PDB entry 8J5T | electron microscopy, 2.98 A resolution | chains C and D of the 4 polymer chains in the assembly

# Chain C
Protein: Putative peptide transport permease protein Rv1282c
Source organism: Mycobacterium tuberculosis (strain ATCC 25618 / H37Rv)
UniProtKB: P9WFZ9 (Y1282_MYCTU); numbering as in UniProt (aligned over 1-291)
Sequence (291 residues; row label = number of the first residue in the row):
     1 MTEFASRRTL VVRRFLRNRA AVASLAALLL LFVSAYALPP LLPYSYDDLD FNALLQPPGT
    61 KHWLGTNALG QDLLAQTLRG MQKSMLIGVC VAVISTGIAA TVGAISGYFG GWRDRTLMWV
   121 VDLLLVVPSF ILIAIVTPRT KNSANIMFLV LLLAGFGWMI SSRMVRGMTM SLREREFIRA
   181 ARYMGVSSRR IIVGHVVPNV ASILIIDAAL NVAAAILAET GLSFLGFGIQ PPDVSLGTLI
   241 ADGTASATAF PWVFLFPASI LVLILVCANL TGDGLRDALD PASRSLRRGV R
Unresolved in the structure: 289-291

# Chain D
Protein: Uncharacterized ABC transporter ATP-binding protein Rv1281c
Source organism: Mycobacterium tuberculosis (strain ATCC 25618 / H37Rv)
UniProtKB: P9WQJ5 (Y1281_MYCTU); numbering as in UniProt (aligned over 1-612)
Sequence (612 residues; each row starts with the number of its first residue):
     1 MSPLLEVTDL AVTFRTDGDP VTAVRGISYR VEPGEVVAMV GESGSGKSAA AMAVVGLLPE
    61 YAQVRGSVRL QGTELLGLAD NAMSRFRGKA IGTVFQDPMS ALTPVYTVGD QIAEAIEVHQ
   121 PRVGKKAARR RAVELLDLVG ISQPQRRSRA FPHELSGGER QRVVIAIAIA NDPDLLICDD
   181 PTTALDVTVQ AQILDVLKAA RDVTGAGVLI ITHDLGVVAE FADRALVMYA GRVVESAGVN
   241 DLYRDRRMPY TVGLLGSVPR LDAAQGTRLV PIPGAPPSLA GLAPGCPFAP RCPLVIDECL
   301 TAEPELLDVA TDHRAACIRT ELVTGRSAAD IYRVKTEARP AALGDASVVV RVRHLVKTYR
   361 LAKGVVLRRA IGEVRAVDGI SLELRQGRTL GIVGESGSGK STTLHEILEL AAPQSGSIEV
   421 LGTDVATLGT AERRSLRRDI QVVFQDPVAS LDPRLPVFDL IAEPLQANGF GKNETHARVA
   481 ELLDIVGLRH GDASRYPAEF SGGQKQRIGI ARALALQPKI LALDDPVSAL DVSIQAGIIN
   541 LLLDLQEQFG LSYLFVSHDL SVVKHLAHQV AVMLAGTVVE QGDSEEVFGN PKHEYTRRLL
   601 GAVPQPDPAR RG
Unresolved in the structure: 1, 610-612
Construct notes: engineered mutation Asp180 (Glu in P9WQJ5), Asp525 (Glu in P9WQJ5)
Metal / ion sites: Mg2+ site 1: Ser48, Gln96 (together with ATP); 4Fe-4S cluster Fe: Cys286, Cys292, Cys299, Cys317; Mg2+ site 2: Ser401, Gln445 (together with ATP)
Residues lining bound ligands:
  - ATP (adenosine-5'-triphosphate), molecule 1: Phe14, Thr16, Val21, Ala23, Glu42, Ser43, Gly44, Ser45, Gly46, Lys47, Ser48, Ala49, Tyr61, Gln96, His213, Leu279, Arg495, Ala498, Glu499, Phe500, Ser501, Gly502, Gly503, Gln504, Ala529
  - ATP, molecule 2: Arg147, His153, Glu154, Leu155, Ser156, Gly157, Gly158, Glu159, Ala184, Tyr359, Leu361, Val374, Ala376, Glu395, Ser396, Gly397, Ser398, Gly399, Lys400, Ser401, Thr402, Gln445, His558
  - 4Fe-4S cluster (SF4): Met248, Pro249, Cys286, Phe288, Ala289, Cys292, Leu294, Val295, Cys299, Pro304, Ala316, Cys317, Ile318, Arg319
Swiss-Prot annotation at these positions:
  - binding site (ATP): Ser43, Gly44, Ser45, Gly46, Lys47, Ser48, Ala49, Tyr61, Gln96, Arg147, Gly158, Glu159, His213, Ser396, Gly397, Ser398, Gly399, Lys400, Ser401, Thr402 and 5 more in UniProt
  - binding site ([4Fe-4S] cluster): Cys286, Cys292, Cys299, Cys317
  - mutagenesis: Cys286 (C286S: Shows a significant reduction in the proportion of OppD in the Opp complex. Strong decrease in ATPase activity), Cys292 (C292S: Shows a significant reduction in the proportion of OppD in the Opp complex. Strong decrease in ATPase activity), Cys299 (C299S: Shows a significant reduction in the proportion of OppD in the Opp complex. Strong decrease in ATPase activity), Cys317 (C317S: Does not affect Opp complex assembly. Small decrease in ATPase activity)

# Chain C / chain D interface
Residue-residue contacts (57; chain C residue first):
  Met1(C) - His476(D)
  Thr2(C) - His490(D)  hydrogen bond
  Glu3(C) - His490(D)  hydrogen bond (backbone-side chain)
  Phe4(C) - Phe458(D)  hydrophobic
  Phe4(C) - His476(D)
  Phe4(C) - Ala480(D)
  Phe4(C) - Leu483(D)  hydrophobic
  Phe4(C) - His490(D)
  Phe4(C) - Ala493(D)  hydrophobic
  Ala5(C) - Phe458(D)
  Arg7(C) - Arg454(D)  hydrogen bond (side chain-backbone)
  Arg7(C) - Leu455(D)
  Arg7(C) - Pro456(D)
  Arg7(C) - Asp459(D)  hydrogen bond (backbone-side chain)
  Leu10(C) - Pro456(D)  hydrophobic
  Leu10(C) - Ser494(D)
  Arg14(C) - Asp17(D)  salt bridge
  Arg14(C) - Tyr496(D)
  Arg17(C) - Asp17(D)
  Glu176(C) - Phe444(D)
  Glu176(C) - Ala449(D)
  Phe177(C) - Ala449(D)  hydrogen bond (backbone-backbone)
  Phe177(C) - Ser450(D)
  Phe177(C) - Asp452(D)
  Arg179(C) - His405(D)
  Ala180(C) - Ser450(D)
  Ala181(C) - Glu463(D)
  Arg182(C) - Arg437(D)
  Tyr183(C) - His405(D)
  Tyr183(C) - Leu408(D)  hydrophobic
  Tyr183(C) - Glu409(D)
  Tyr183(C) - Arg437(D)  hydrogen bond (backbone-side chain)
  Tyr183(C) - Phe444(D)  hydrophobic
  Met184(C) - Gln441(D)
  Met184(C) - Glu463(D)
  Met184(C) - Pro464(D)
  Met184(C) - Asn468(D)
  Met184(C) - Arg512(D)
  Gly185(C) - Arg434(D)  hydrogen bond (backbone-side chain)
  Val186(C) - Glu463(D)
  Ser187(C) - Arg434(D)
  Arg190(C) - Gln466(D)  hydrogen bond
  His195(C) - Asp452(D)  salt bridge
  His195(C) - Leu455(D)
  His195(C) - Glu463(D)  salt bridge
  Pro198(C) - Arg454(D)  hydrogen bond (backbone-side chain)
  Asn199(C) - Asp452(D)
  Asn199(C) - Arg454(D)
  Leu279(C) - Arg454(D)
  Pro281(C) - Pro453(D)
  Pro281(C) - Tyr496(D)  hydrophobic
  Arg284(C) - Glu60(D)  salt bridge
  Leu286(C) - Asp17(D)
  Arg287(C) - Arg15(D)
  Arg287(C) - Thr16(D)
  Arg287(C) - Tyr61(D)
  Arg288(C) - Arg15(D)  hydrogen bond (backbone-side chain)
Interface residues without a listed pair, chain C (32 interface residues in all): Ser6, Asp280
Interface residues without a listed pair, chain D (39 interface residues in all): Val442, Leu451, Ala467, Ala477, Val479, Glu499

# Summary
Chain C and chain D form an interface of 32 and 39 residues respectively, with 10 hydrogen bonds and 4 salt
bridges. Polar pairs include Arg14(C)-Asp17(D), His195(C)-Asp452(D) and His195(C)-Glu463(D). Bound to chain D:
ATP and 4Fe-4S cluster.
Here chain C is Putative peptide transport permease protein Rv1282c and chain D is Uncharacterized ABC
transporter ATP-binding protein Rv1281c, both from Mycobacterium tuberculosis (strain ATCC 25618 / H37Rv).
Entry 8J5T (Cryo-EM structure of Mycobacterium tuberculosis OppABCD in the catalytic intermediate state) was
determined by electron microscopy together with 8J5Q, 8J5R, 8J5S and 8J5U from the same study.
